1NEN - chains C and D of the 4 polymer chains in the assembly; structure by X-ray diffraction, 2.90 A resolution.

# Chain C
Molecule: Succinate dehydrogenase cytochrome b-556 subunit
From: Escherichia coli
UniProt: P69054 (DHSC_ECOLI); residue numbers follow UniProt; this construct covers 1-129
Amino-acid sequence (129 residues; each row starts with the number of its first residue):
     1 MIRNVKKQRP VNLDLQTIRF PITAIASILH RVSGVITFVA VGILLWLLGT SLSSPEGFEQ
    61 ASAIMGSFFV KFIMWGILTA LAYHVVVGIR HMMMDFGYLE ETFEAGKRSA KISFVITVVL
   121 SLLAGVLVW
Swiss-Prot annotation at these positions:
  - binding site (heme): H84
Ion coordination: heme Fe: H84 (shared with H71(D) of chain D)
Small-molecule neighbours:
  - cardiolipin (CDN): V41, L44, L48, S51, F58, A61, S62, M65, L78, L81, A82, V85, L120, L123, A124, V126, L127, V128, W129
  - DNT (2-[1-methylhexyl]-4,6-dinitrophenol): L15, F20, A24, S27, I28, R31, V32
  - EPH (L-alpha-phosphatidyl-beta-oleoyl-gamma-palmitoyl-phosphatidylethanolamine): I22, L29, T79, K107, K111, F114, T117, V118
  - heme (HEM): H30, R31, G34, V35, T37, F38, H84, V85, G88, I89, H91, M92

# Chain D
Molecule: Succinate dehydrogenase hydrophobic membrane anchor protein
From: Escherichia coli
UniProt: P0AC44 (DHSD_ECOLI); numbering as in UniProt (aligned over 1-115)
Amino-acid sequence (115 residues; numbered 1 to 115; the number before each row is that of its first residue):
     1 MVSNASALGR NGVHDFILVR ATAIVLTLYI IYMVGFFATS GELTYEVWIG FFASAFTKVF
    61 TLLALFSILI HAWIGMWQVL TDYVKPLALR LMLQLVIVVA LVVYVIYGFV VVWGV
Unresolved in the structure: 1-2
Swiss-Prot annotation at these positions:
  - binding site (heme): H71
  - binding site (a ubiquinone): Y83
Ion coordination: heme Fe: H71 (shared with H84(C) of chain C)
Small-molecule neighbours:
  - cardiolipin (CDN): Y29, I30, I31, M33, V34, F37, A38, G41, E42, L43, W48, L65, I68
  - heme (HEM): V19, R20, A23, L26, T27, I30, I68, H71, A72, G75, M76, Q78, V79

# How chain C and chain D interact
Contacting residue pairs (32):
  R31(C) with V79(D); D82(D), salt bridge; Y83(D), hydrogen bond
  F38(C) with I97(D), hydrophobic; L101(D), hydrophobic; Y104(D), hydrogen bond (backbone-side chain)
  V39(C) with Y104(D)
  V41(C) with Y104(D), hydrophobic
  G42(C) with Y104(D), hydrogen bond (backbone-side chain)
  L45(C) with L65(D), hydrophobic; Y104(D); Y107(D)
  L48(C) with W48(D), hydrophobic; F52(D), hydrophobic
  G49(C) with Y107(D)
  S51(C) with W48(D), hydrogen bond
  L52(C) with W48(D); F52(D), hydrophobic; V115(D), hydrophobic
  S54(C) with Y45(D)
  P55(C) with Y45(D), hydrophobic
  F58(C) with L43(D); Y45(D), hydrophobic; W48(D)
  L81(C) with I30(D), hydrophobic
  H91(C) with R20(D)
  M92(C) with R20(D); A23(D), hydrophobic; I24(D), hydrophobic
  D95(C) with F16(D); R20(D), salt bridge
  L127(C) with F37(D)
Other interface residues (no listed pair), chain C (23 interface residues in all): V35, W46, H84, V85, F96
Other interface residues (no listed pair), chain D (29 interface residues in all): T27, T44, I49, I68, H71, A72, M76, Q78, A100, V111

# In short
Chain C and chain D form an interface of 23 and 29 residues respectively; the contacts include 4 hydrogen
bonds and 2 salt bridges. Polar contacts include R31(C)-D82(D), D95(C)-R20(D) and R31(C)-Y83(D). Heme and
cardiolipin are bound between chain C and chain D.
Here chain C is Succinate dehydrogenase cytochrome b-556 subunit and chain D is Succinate dehydrogenase
hydrophobic membrane anchor protein, both from Escherichia coli. Entry 1NEN (Complex II (Succinate
Dehydrogenase) From E. Coli with Dinitrophenol-17 inhibitor co-crystallized at the ubiquinone binding site)
was determined by X-ray diffraction, deposited together with 1NEK.
